PDB entry 6M44 | X-ray diffraction, 3.81 A resolution | chains G and J of the 18 polymer chains in the assembly

[Chain G]
Molecule: Histone H2A type 1-B/E
From: Homo sapiens
UniProtKB: P04908 (H2A1B_HUMAN); residues 0-129 here correspond to UniProt positions 1-130 (UniProt number = residue number + 1)
Amino-acid sequence (130 residues; numbered 0 to 129; the number before each row is that of its first residue; numbering starts at 0):
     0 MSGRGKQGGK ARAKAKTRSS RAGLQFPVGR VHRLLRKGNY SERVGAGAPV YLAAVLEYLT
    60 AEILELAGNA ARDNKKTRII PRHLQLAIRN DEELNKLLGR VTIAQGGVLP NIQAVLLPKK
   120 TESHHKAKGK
Not modelled in the structure: 0-15, 119-129
Ion coordination: Ca2+ near Glu91 (its only coordinating residue here)
Curated features (UniProtKB/Swiss-Prot):
  - modified residue: Ser1 (N-acetylserine), Arg3 (Citrulline), Lys5 (N6-(2-hydroxyisobutyryl)lysine), Lys9 (N6-(2-hydroxyisobutyryl)lysine), Lys13 (N6-(beta-hydroxybutyryl)lysine), Lys36 (N6-(2-hydroxyisobutyryl)lysine), Lys74 (N6-(2-hydroxyisobutyryl)lysine), Lys75 (N6-(2-hydroxyisobutyryl)lysine), Lys95 (N6-(2-hydroxyisobutyryl)lysine), Gln104 (N5-methylglutamine), Lys118 (N6-(2-hydroxyisobutyryl)lysine), Lys119 (N6-crotonyllysine), Thr120 (Phosphothreonine), Lys125 (N6-crotonyllysine)
  - cross-link (Glycyl lysine isopeptide (Lys-Gly)): Lys13 (interchain with G-Cter in ubiquitin), Lys15 (interchain with G-Cter in ubiquitin), Lys119 (interchain with G-Cter in ubiquitin)

[Chain J]
Molecule: 355-nt DNA strand
From: other sequences
Sequence (355 nucleotides; row label = number of the first residue in the row):
     1 CGCTGACGTT TTTTTTTTCA TGTGCCGGTC TCACACGTGC CTGGAGACTA GTAAGCGCTT
    61 CTAGTGGCGG TTAAAACGCG GTAGACAGCG CGTACGTGCG TTTAAGCGGT GCTAGAGCTG
   121 TCTACGACCA ATTGAGCGGC CTCGGCACCG GGATGCGATT TTTTTTTTCA TACTCGAGCA
   181 TGCATTTTTT TTTTCATGTG CCGGTCTCAC ACGTGCCTGG AGACTAGTAA GCGCTTCTAG
   241 TGGCGGTTAA AACGCGGTAG ACAGCGCGTA CGTGCGTTTA AGCGGTGCTA GAGCTGTCTA
   301 CGACCAATTG AGCGGCCTCG GCACCGGGAT GCGTTTTTTT TTTCGTCAGC GGTAC

[Interface between chain G and chain J]
Residue-residue contacts (17; chain G residue first):
  Thr16(G) with DA135(J), sugar contact
  Arg29(G) with DG136(J), phosphate contact; DC137(J), salt bridge to the phosphate
  Arg35(G) with DA127(J), salt bridge to the phosphate
  Glu41(G) with DA127(J), sugar contact
  Arg42(G) with DG126(J), sugar contact; DA127(J), phosphate contact
  Val43(G) with DG126(J), sugar contact; DA127(J), hydrogen bond to the phosphate
  Gly44(G) with DG126(J), phosphate contact
  Ala45(G) with DG126(J), hydrogen bond to the phosphate
  Lys75(G) with DC146(J), phosphate contact; DA147(J), salt bridge to the phosphate
  Thr76(G) with DC146(J), hydrogen bond to the phosphate
  Arg77(G) with DG145(J), hydrogen bond to the sugar; DC146(J), hydrogen bond to the phosphate
  Lys118(G) with DG157(J), salt bridge to the phosphate
Also at the interface, not in a pair above, chain G (15 interface residues in all): His31, Gly46, Lys74

[Summary]
15 residues of chain G and 9 residues of chain J are in contact; the contacts include 5 hydrogen bonds and 4
salt bridges. Polar contacts include Arg77(G)-DG145(J), Val43(G)-DA127(J) and Ala45(G)-DG126(J).
Here chain G is Histone H2A type 1-B/E (Homo sapiens) and chain J is a 355-nt DNA strand (other sequences).
Entry 6M44 (355 bp di-nucleosome harboring cohesive DNA termini (high cryoprotectant)) was determined by X-ray
diffraction, deposited together with 6LA8, 6LA9 and 6M3V.
